Entry 1LGB (X-ray diffraction, 3.30 A resolution); this record covers chains A and C of the 3 polymer chains in the assembly.

# Chain A
Protein: Legume isolectin II (alpha chain)
Organism: Lathyrus ochruss
UniProtKB: P04122 (LECB_LATOC); numbering as in UniProt (aligned over 1-181)
Chain sequence (181 residues; each row starts with the number of its first residue):
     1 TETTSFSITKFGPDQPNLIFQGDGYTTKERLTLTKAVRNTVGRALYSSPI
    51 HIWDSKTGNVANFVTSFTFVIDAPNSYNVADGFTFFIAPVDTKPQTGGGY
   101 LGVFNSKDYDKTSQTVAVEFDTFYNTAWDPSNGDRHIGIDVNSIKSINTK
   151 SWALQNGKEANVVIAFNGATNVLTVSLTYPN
Construct notes: conflict Pro-16 (Gln in P04122), Ala-153 (Lys in P04122), Gly-168 (Ala in P04122)
Metal / ion sites: Mn2+: Glu-119, Asp-129; Ca2+: Asp-121, Phe-123, Asn-125
Curated features (UniProtKB/Swiss-Prot):
  - binding site (Mn(2+)): Glu-119, Asp-121, Asp-129, His-136
  - binding site (Ca(2+)): Asp-121, Phe-123, Asn-125, Asp-129
  - natural variant: Pro-16 (Q16P: In beta-2; this construct carries the variant), Ser-66 (S66A: In beta-2), Gly-168 (A168G: In beta-2; this construct carries the variant)

# Chain C
Protein: Lactotransferrin (N2 fragment)
Organism: Homo sapiens
UniProtKB: P02788 (TRFL_HUMAN); residues 91-249 here correspond to UniProt positions 111-269 (UniProt number = residue number + 20)
Chain sequence (159 residues; each row starts with the number of its first residue):
    91 HYYAVAVVKKGGSFQLNELQGLKSCHTGLRRTAGWNVPIGTLRPFLNWTG
   141 PPEPIEAAVARFFSASCVPGADKGQFPNLCRLCAGTGENKCAFSSQEPYF
   191 SYSGAFKCLKDGAGDVAFIRESTVFEDLSDEAERDEYELLCPDNTRKPVD
   241 KFKDCHLAR
Disulfide bonds: Cys-115/Cys-198, Cys-157/Cys-173, Cys-170/Cys-181, Cys-231/Cys-245
Covalent attachments: glycan linked to Asn-137
Construct notes: conflict Lys-200 (Arg220 in P02788)
Curated features (UniProtKB/Swiss-Prot):
  - binding site (hydrogencarbonate): Arg-120

# Interface between chain A and chain C
Residue-residue contacts - 8 pairs, chain A then chain C:
  Pro-74(A) with Glu-143(C); Arg-151(C)
  Asn-75(A) with Asn-137(C); Thr-139(C); Arg-151(C)
  Tyr-77(A) with Asn-137(C); Thr-139(C)
  Asn-78(A) with Asn-137(C)
Also at the interface, not in a pair above, chain A (5 interface residues in all): Ser-76

# Overview
Chain A and chain C form an interface of 5 and 4 residues respectively. N-acetylglucosamine is covalently
linked to Asn-137(C). UniProt lists 4 Mn2+-binding residues and 4 Ca2+-binding residues on chain A;
hydrogencarbonate-binding residue Arg-120(C) on chain C.
Chain A is Legume isolectin II (alpha chain) (Lathyrus ochruss) and chain C is Lactotransferrin (N2 fragment)
(Homo sapiens); the structure, Interaction of a legume lectin with the N2 fragment of human lactotransferrin
or with the isolated ..., was determined by X-ray diffraction, deposited together with 1LGC.
